Entry 6BZ1 (X-ray diffraction, 2.97 A resolution); this record covers chains C and G of the 4 polymer chains in the assembly.

Chain C:
Protein: MEF2 chimera
Source organism: Homo sapiens
Reference sequence: chimeric construct of Q02078, Q02080: residues 1-64 from Q02078 (MEF2A_HUMAN) positions 1-64 (same numbers); residues 65-91 from Q02080 positions 65-91 (same numbers); residues 92-95 from Q02078 (MEF2A_HUMAN) positions 92-95 (same numbers)
Chain sequence (95 residues; row label = number of the first residue in the row):
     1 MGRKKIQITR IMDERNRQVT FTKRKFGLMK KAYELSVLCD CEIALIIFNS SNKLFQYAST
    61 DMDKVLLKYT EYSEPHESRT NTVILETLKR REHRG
Disordered / not traced: 1, 92-95
Sequence notes: engineered mutation Val83 (Asp in Q02080)
Curated features (UniProtKB/Swiss-Prot):
  - DNA-binding region: Ala58 to Lys64 (Mef2-type)
  - modified residue: Ser59 (Phosphoserine)

Chain G:
Molecule: 14-nt DNA strand
Sequence (14 nucleotides; row label = number of the first residue in the row):
     2 AACTATTTAT AAGA

How chain C and chain G interact:
Pairs across the interface (18; chain C residue first):
  Gly2(C) - DA10(G)  base contact
  Gly2(C) - DT11(G)  hydrogen bond to the base
  Gly2(C) - DA12(G)  sugar contact
  Arg3(C) - DA12(G)  hydrogen bond to the base
  Arg3(C) - DA13(G)  base contact
  Arg3(C) - DG14(G)  sugar contact
  Lys4(C) - DA12(G)  sugar contact
  Lys4(C) - DA13(G)  sugar contact
  Ile6(C) - DA12(G)  phosphate contact
  Ile6(C) - DA13(G)  phosphate contact
  Thr20(C) - DA12(G)  phosphate contact
  Lys23(C) - DT11(G)  sugar contact
  Lys23(C) - DA12(G)  hydrogen bond to the base
  Arg24(C) - DT11(G)  salt bridge to the phosphate
  Arg24(C) - DA12(G)  salt bridge to the phosphate
  Gly27(C) - DT11(G)  phosphate contact
  Lys30(C) - DA10(G)  salt bridge to the phosphate
  Lys31(C) - DA10(G)  sugar contact
Also at the interface, not in a pair above, chain C (13 interface residues in all): Lys5, Asn16, Glu34
Also at the interface, not in a pair above, chain G (6 interface residues in all): DT9

Summary:
The interface between chain C and chain G involves 13 residues on one side and 6 on the other; the contacts
include 3 hydrogen bonds and 3 salt bridges. Among the polar pairs are Gly2(C)-DT11(G), Arg3(C)-DA12(G) and
Lys23(C)-DA12(G).
Chain C is MEF2 chimera (Homo sapiens) and chain G is a 14-nt DNA strand; the structure, MEF2 Chimera D83V
mutant/DNA complex, was determined by X-ray diffraction (same publication as 6BYY).
